8TJF - chains L and H; structure by X-ray diffraction, 2.30 A resolution.

# Chain L
Molecule: Fab Lambda light chain
Source organism: Homo sapiens
Notes: engineered mutation(s): S124C, C214V, T119R; antibody fragment or engineered binder
Chain sequence (213 residues; row label = number of the first residue in the row):
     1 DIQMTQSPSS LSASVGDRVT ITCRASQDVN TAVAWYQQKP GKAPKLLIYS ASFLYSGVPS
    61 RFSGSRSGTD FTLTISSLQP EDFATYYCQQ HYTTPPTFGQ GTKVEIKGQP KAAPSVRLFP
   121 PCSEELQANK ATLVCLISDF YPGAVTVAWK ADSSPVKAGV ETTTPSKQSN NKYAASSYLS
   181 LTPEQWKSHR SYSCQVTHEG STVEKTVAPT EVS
Disordered / not traced: 212-213
Cystine bridges: Cys23-Cys88, Cys135-Cys194

# Chain H
Molecule: IgG1 Fab heavy chain
Source organism: Homo sapiens
Notes: fragment: domains VH and CH1; engineered mutation(s): F131C, C225V, A146D; antibody fragment or engineered binder
Chain sequence (224 residues; numbered 1 to 224; the number before each row is that of its first residue):
     1 EVQLVESGGG LVQPGGSLRL SCAASGFNIK DTYIHWVRQA PGKGLEWVAR IYPTNGYTRY
    61 ADSVKGRFTI SADTSKNTAY LQMNSLRAED TAVYYCSRWG GDGFYAMDYW GQGTLVTVSS
   121 ASTKGPSVCP LAPSSKSTSG GTADLGCLVK DYFPEPVTVS WNSGALTSGV HTFPAVLQSS
   181 GLYSLSSVVT VPSSSLGTQT YICNVNHKPS NTKVDKRVEP KSVD
Disordered / not traced: 135-140, 222-224
Cystine bridges: Cys22-Cys96, Cys147-Cys203

# Chain L / chain H interface
Contacting residue pairs (62):
  Ala34(L) with Ala106(H), hydrophobic
  Tyr36(L) with Ala106(H); Met107(H), hydrogen bond (side chain-backbone); Trp110(H)
  Gln38(L) with Gln39(H), hydrogen bond; Tyr95(H), hydrogen bond
  Lys42(L) with Tyr95(H), hydrogen bond (backbone-side chain)
  Ala43(L) with Tyr95(H), hydrophobic; Trp110(H), hydrophobic; Gly111(H)
  Pro44(L) with Trp110(H)
  Leu46(L) with Met107(H); Asp108(H)
  Tyr49(L) with Ala106(H), hydrophobic
  Tyr55(L) with Asp108(H)
  Tyr87(L) with Gln39(H), hydrogen bond; Lys43(H); Gly44(H); Leu45(H), hydrophobic
  Gln89(L) with Met107(H)
  His91(L) with Tyr105(H)
  Thr94(L) with Trp47(H); Arg50(H), hydrogen bond; Arg59(H)
  Pro95(L) with Trp47(H), hydrophobic
  Pro96(L) with Trp47(H)
  Phe98(L) with Leu45(H)
  Arg117(L) with Asp144(H), salt bridge; His171(H); Val188(H); Thr190(H)
  Phe119(L) with Leu131(H), hydrophobic; Ala132(H); Asp144(H); Val188(H), hydrophobic
  Cys122(L) with Cys129(H), disulfide; Pro130(H)
  Glu124(L) with Cys129(H); Pro130(H)
  Glu125(L) with Lys150(H), salt bridge
  Thr132(L) with Lys150(H), hydrogen bond
  Val134(L) with Leu148(H), hydrophobic; Ser186(H)
  Leu136(L) with Phe173(H), hydrophobic; Ser186(H); Val188(H), hydrophobic
  Ile137(L) with Phe173(H)
  Ser138(L) with His171(H)
  Glu161(L) with Gln178(H); Ser179(H), hydrogen bond (side chain-backbone)
  Thr163(L) with Ala175(H); Val176(H)
  Ser166(L) with Pro174(H)
  Gln168(L) with His171(H)
  Ala175(L) with Phe173(H)
  Ser176(L) with Phe173(H); Pro174(H)
  Tyr178(L) with Leu148(H), hydrophobic; Val176(H), hydrophobic; Ser184(H); Leu185(H); Ser186(H), hydrogen bond
Other interface residues (no listed pair), chain L (38 interface residues in all): Gln100, Pro120, Ser123, Thr162, Ala174
Other interface residues (no listed pair), chain H (39 interface residues in all): Val37, Tyr109, Leu145, Gly146, Leu177, Lys221
Cross-chain cystine bridges: Cys122(L)-Cys129(H)

# Summary
Chain L and chain H form an interface of 38 and 39 residues respectively; the contacts include 1 disulfide
bond, 9 hydrogen bonds and 2 salt bridges. Polar pairs include Arg117(L)-Asp144(H), Glu125(L)-Lys150(H) and
Tyr36(L)-Met107(H).
Chain L is Fab Lambda light chain and chain H is IgG1 Fab heavy chain, both from Homo sapiens; the structure,
monovalent bispecific IgG antibodies through novel electrostatic steering mutations at the CH1-CL interface,
was determined by X-ray diffraction together with 8TI4 from the same study.
